Entry 7E7Y (X-ray diffraction, 2.41 A resolution); this record covers chains A and B of the 3 polymer chains in the assembly.

[Chain A]
Molecule: BD-623 Fab H
Organism: Homo sapiens
Notes: antibody fragment or engineered binder
Amino-acid sequence (228 residues; each row starts with the number of its first residue):
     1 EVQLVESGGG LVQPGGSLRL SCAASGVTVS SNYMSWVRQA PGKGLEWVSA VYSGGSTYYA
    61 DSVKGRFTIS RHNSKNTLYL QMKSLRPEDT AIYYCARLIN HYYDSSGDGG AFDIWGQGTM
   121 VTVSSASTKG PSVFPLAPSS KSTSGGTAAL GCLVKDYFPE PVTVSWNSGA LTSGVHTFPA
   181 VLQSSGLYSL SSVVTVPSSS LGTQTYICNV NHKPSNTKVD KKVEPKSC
Disordered / not traced: 1, 139-144, 226-228
Cystine bridges: Cys22-Cys95, Cys152-Cys208

[Chain B]
Molecule: BD-623 Fab L
Organism: Homo sapiens
Notes: antibody fragment or engineered binder
Amino-acid sequence (209 residues; each row starts with the number of its first residue):
     4 LTQPASVSGS PGQSITISCT GTSSDVGSYN LVSWYQQRPG KAPKLILYEV TKRPSGVSNR
    64 FSGSKSGNTA SLAISGLQAE DEADYYCCSY AGSSTWVFGG GTKLTVLGQP KAAPSVTLFP
   124 PSSEELQANK ATLVCLISDF YPGAVTVAWK ADSSPVKAGV ETTTPSKQSN NKYAASSYLS
   184 LTPEQWKSHR SYSCQVTHEG STVEKTVAP
Cystine bridges: Cys22-Cys90, Cys138-Cys197

[Interface between chain A and chain B]
Contacting residue pairs (73; chain A residue first):
  Val37(A) - Phe101(B)  hydrophobic
  Gln39(A) - Gln40(B)  hydrogen bond
  Gln39(A) - Tyr89(B)  hydrogen bond
  Lys43(A) - Tyr89(B)  hydrogen bond (backbone-side chain)
  Gly44(A) - Tyr89(B)
  Leu45(A) - Pro46(B)  hydrophobic
  Leu45(A) - Tyr89(B)
  Leu45(A) - Phe101(B)
  Trp47(A) - Thr98(B)
  Trp47(A) - Trp99(B)
  Trp47(A) - Phe101(B)
  Tyr52(A) - Ser97(B)  hydrogen bond (side chain-backbone)
  Tyr52(A) - Trp99(B)  hydrogen bond
  Tyr58(A) - Ser96(B)
  Tyr58(A) - Ser97(B)
  Tyr94(A) - Gln40(B)  hydrogen bond
  Tyr94(A) - Lys44(B)
  Tyr94(A) - Ala45(B)  hydrophobic
  Leu98(A) - Trp99(B)
  Ile99(A) - Tyr51(B)  hydrophobic
  Gly107(A) - Glu52(B)
  Asp108(A) - Leu34(B)
  Asp108(A) - Glu52(B)  hydrogen bond (backbone-side chain)
  Gly109(A) - Glu52(B)  hydrogen bond (backbone-side chain)
  Gly110(A) - Ser36(B)
  Gly110(A) - Trp99(B)
  Ala111(A) - Ser36(B)
  Ala111(A) - Tyr38(B)
  Ala111(A) - Leu48(B)  hydrophobic
  Ala111(A) - Tyr51(B)  hydrophobic
  Phe112(A) - Tyr38(B)  hydrogen bond (backbone-side chain)
  Phe112(A) - Leu48(B)
  Phe112(A) - Phe101(B)  hydrophobic
  Asp113(A) - Leu48(B)
  Trp115(A) - Tyr38(B)
  Trp115(A) - Pro46(B)
  Gly116(A) - Ala45(B)
  Phe134(A) - Ser125(B)
  Phe134(A) - Glu127(B)
  Phe134(A) - Glu128(B)
  Pro135(A) - Ser125(B)
  Leu136(A) - Phe122(B)  hydrophobic
  Ala137(A) - Phe122(B)
  Ala149(A) - Phe122(B)
  Leu153(A) - Glu128(B)
  Leu153(A) - Thr135(B)
  Leu153(A) - Tyr181(B)  hydrophobic
  Lys155(A) - Glu128(B)
  Lys155(A) - Thr135(B)  hydrogen bond
  His176(A) - Gln171(B)  hydrogen bond
  His176(A) - Ala177(B)
  Phe178(A) - Leu139(B)  hydrophobic
  Phe178(A) - Ile140(B)
  Phe178(A) - Ser141(B)
  Phe178(A) - Ala177(B)  hydrophobic
  Phe178(A) - Ala178(B)
  Phe178(A) - Ser179(B)
  Pro179(A) - Thr166(B)
  Pro179(A) - Ser169(B)
  Ala180(A) - Thr166(B)
  Val181(A) - Glu164(B)
  Val181(A) - Thr165(B)
  Val181(A) - Thr166(B)
  Val181(A) - Tyr181(B)  hydrophobic
  Leu182(A) - Glu164(B)
  Gln183(A) - Glu164(B)
  Ser184(A) - Glu164(B)
  Leu190(A) - Tyr181(B)
  Ser191(A) - Val137(B)
  Ser191(A) - Tyr181(B)  hydrogen bond
  Val193(A) - Phe122(B)  hydrophobic
  Val193(A) - Leu139(B)  hydrophobic
  Lys221(A) - Glu127(B)  salt bridge
Also at the interface, not in a pair above, chain A (45 interface residues in all): Gly42, Glu46, Val133, Leu150, Gly151, Ser189
Also at the interface, not in a pair above, chain B (38 interface residues in all): Cys91, Gly103, Thr120, Thr167

[Overview]
45 residues of chain A face 38 of chain B across their interface, with 12 hydrogen bonds and 1 salt bridge.
Polar contacts include Lys221(A)-Glu127(B), Gln39(A)-Gln40(B) and Gln39(A)-Tyr89(B).
Chain A is BD-623 Fab H and chain B is BD-623 Fab L, both from Homo sapiens; the structure, Crystal structure
of the SARS-CoV-2 S RBD in complex with BD-623 Fab, was determined by X-ray diffraction, deposited together
with 7E7X and 7E88.
